PDB entry 8DWX | electron microscopy, 3.27 A resolution | chains O and S of the 20 polymer chains in the assembly

Chain O:
Name: E2 glycoprotein
Organism: Chikungunya virus strain Senegal 37997
UniProtKB: Q5XXP3 (POLS_CHIK3); residues 5-423 here correspond to UniProt positions 330-748 (UniProt number = residue number + 325)
Sequence (419 residues; numbered 5 to 423; the number before each row is that of its first residue):
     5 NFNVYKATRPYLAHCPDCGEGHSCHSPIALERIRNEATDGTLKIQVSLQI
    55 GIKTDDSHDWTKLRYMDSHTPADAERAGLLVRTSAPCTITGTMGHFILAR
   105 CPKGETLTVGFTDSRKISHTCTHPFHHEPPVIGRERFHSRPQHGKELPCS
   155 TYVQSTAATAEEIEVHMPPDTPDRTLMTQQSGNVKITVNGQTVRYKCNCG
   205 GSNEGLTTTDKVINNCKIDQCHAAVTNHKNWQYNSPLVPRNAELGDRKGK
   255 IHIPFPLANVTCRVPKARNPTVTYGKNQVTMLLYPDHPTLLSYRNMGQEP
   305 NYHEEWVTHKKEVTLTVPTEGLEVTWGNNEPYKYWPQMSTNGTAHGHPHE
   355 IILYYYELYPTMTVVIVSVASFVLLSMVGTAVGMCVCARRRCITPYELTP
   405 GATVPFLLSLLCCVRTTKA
Unresolved in the structure: 419-423
Disulfides: C19-C125, C22-C28, C91-C105, C153-C266, C201-C225, C203-C220, C396-C417
Covalent attachments: N-acetylglucosamine (NAG) linked to N263, N345
What the authors report for this chain:
  - specificity-determining residues: N187
  - mutagenesis - N187D: decreased binding to 506.C01 (proposed by the authors, not directly observed)
  - mutagenesis - T213S, T213V: decreased binding to 506.A08 (proposed by the authors, not directly observed)

Chain S:
Name: Capsid protein
Organism: Chikungunya virus strain Senegal 37997
UniProtKB: Q5XXP3 (POLS_CHIK3); residues 111-261 here = UniProt positions 111-261
Sequence (151 residues; row label = number of the first residue in the row):
   111 NDCIFEVKHEGKVMGYACLVGDKVMKPAHVKGTIDNADLAKLAFKRSSKY
   161 DLECAQIPVHMKSDASKFTHEKPEGYYNWHHGAVQYSGGRFTIPTGAGKP
   211 GDSGRPIFDNKGRVVAIVLGGANEGARTALSVVTWNKDIVTKITPEGAEE
   261 W

Chain O / chain S interface:
Pairs across the interface - 11 pairs, chain O then chain S:
  Y400(O) - D248(S)
  E401(O) - K133(S)
  E401(O) - K155(S)  salt bridge
  E401(O) - C164(S)
  L402(O) - M135(S)
  L402(O) - S157(S)
  L402(O) - L162(S)  hydrophobic
  L402(O) - C164(S)  hydrophobic
  T403(O) - I249(S)
  T403(O) - V250(S)
  G405(O) - D132(S)
Other interface residues (no listed pair), chain O (7 interface residues in all): T398, P404
Other interface residues (no listed pair), chain S (14 interface residues in all): Y160, F178, W245, N246

Summary:
Chain O and chain S form an interface of 7 and 14 residues respectively; the contacts include 1 salt bridge.
Its one salt-bridged contact is E401(O)-K155(S). Covalently linked N-acetylglucosamine: at N263(O) and
N345(O). The paper reports that T213S and T213V of chain O reduce binding to 506.A08; the specificity
determinant N187(O).
Here chain O is E2 glycoprotein and chain S is Capsid protein, both from Chikungunya virus strain Senegal
37997. Entry 8DWX (Chikungunya VLP in complex with neutralizing Fab 506.C01 (asymmetric unit)) was determined
by electron microscopy (same publication as 8DWY).
